PDB entry 7P9I | X-ray diffraction, 1.59 A resolution | chains A and D

[Chain A]
Name: Ribosomal RNA large subunit methyltransferase J
Source organism: Escherichia coli K-12
Notes: EC 2.1.1.266; engineered mutation(s): K60E
Reference sequence: P37634 (RLMJ_ECOLI); numbering as in UniProt (aligned over 1-280)
Chain sequence (280 residues; numbered 1 to 280; the number before each row is that of its first residue):
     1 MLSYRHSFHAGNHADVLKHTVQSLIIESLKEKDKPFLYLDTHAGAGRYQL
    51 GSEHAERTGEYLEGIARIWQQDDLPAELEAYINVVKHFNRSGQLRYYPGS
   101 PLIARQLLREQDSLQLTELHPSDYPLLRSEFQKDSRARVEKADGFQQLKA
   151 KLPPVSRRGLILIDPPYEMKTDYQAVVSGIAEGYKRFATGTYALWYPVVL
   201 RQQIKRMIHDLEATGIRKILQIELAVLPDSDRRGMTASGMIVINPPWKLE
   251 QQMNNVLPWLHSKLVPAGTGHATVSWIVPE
Not modelled in the structure: 1-2, 51-57
Differences from the reference sequence: conflict Gln106 (Leu in P37634), Thr191 (Ile in P37634)
UniProt features mapped onto this chain:
  - active site: Asp164 (Proton acceptor)
  - binding site (S-adenosyl-L-methionine): His19, His42, Ser100, Glu118, Asp143, Gly144, Asp164
  - site: Tyr4 (Interaction with substrate rRNA)
  - mutagenesis: Tyr4 (Y4A: Loss of catalytic activity; Y4F: 40-fold reduction in catalytic activity), His6 (H6D: Loss of catalytic activity), Lys18 (K18A: Loss of catalytic activity; K18R: 10-fold reduction in catalytic activity), Asp164 (D164A: Loss of catalytic activity)
Ligand contacts: 6D6 (5'-{[(3S)-3-amino-3-carboxypropyl](3-aminopropyl)amino}-5'-deoxyadenosine): Lys18, His19, Asp40, His42, Ala43, Gly44, Ala45, Tyr48, Gly99, Ser100, Pro101, Glu118, His120, Asp123, Leu162, Asp164, Pro165, Pro166, Glu168, Trp195
Reported in the primary citation:
  - binding site for RNA conjugate (GAA-SAM) (chain D): Phe8
  - mutagenesis - K18A, W195A: abolished catalytic activity

[Chain D]
Molecule: RNA conjugate (GAA-SAM)
Sequence (3 nucleotides; row label = number of the first residue in the row):
     2 XAA
Modified positions: GMP (guanosine) at position 2
Glycans and other covalent adducts: compound 6D6 linked to A3

[Interface between chain A and chain D]
Contacting residue pairs (14):
  Phe8(A) - A4(D)  stacking on the base
  His9(A) - GMP_2(D)
  His9(A) - A3(D)  salt bridge to the phosphate
  His9(A) - A4(D)  phosphate contact
  His120(A) - GMP_2(D)
  Pro165(A) - A3(D)  hydrogen bond to the base
  Pro166(A) - A3(D)  base contact
  Tyr167(A) - A3(D)  hydrogen bond to the base
  Glu168(A) - GMP_2(D)
  Trp195(A) - A3(D)  base contact
  Val199(A) - A3(D)  sugar contact
  Gly234(A) - A4(D)  phosphate contact
  Met235(A) - A3(D)  sugar contact
  Met235(A) - A4(D)  hydrogen bond to the phosphate
Also at the interface, not in a pair above, chain A (12 interface residues in all): Pro197

[Overview]
12 residues of chain A face 3 of chain D across their interface, with 3 hydrogen bonds, 1 salt bridge and 1
aromatic stacking contact. Among the polar pairs are Pro165(A)-A3(D), Tyr167(A)-A3(D) and Met235(A)-A4(D).
From the paper: a binding site for RNA conjugate (GAA-SAM) (chain D) at Phe8(A); K18A and W195A of chain A
abolish catalytic activity.
Chain A is Ribosomal RNA large subunit methyltransferase J (Escherichia coli K-12) and chain D is RNA
conjugate (GAA-SAM); the structure, Structure of E.coli RlmJ in complex with an RNA conjugate (GAA-SAM), was
determined by X-ray diffraction together with 7P8Q and 7P9O from the same study.
